Entry 6I84 (electron microscopy, 4.40 A resolution (low resolution: residue-level contacts below are approximate; hydrogen-bond / salt-bridge calls are withheld)); this record covers chains V and N of the 23 polymer chains in the assembly.

Chain V:
Molecule: Histone H2A type 1
Source organism: Xenopus laevis
UniProtKB: P06897 (H2A1_XENLA); residues 0-129 here correspond to UniProt positions 1-130 (UniProt number = residue number + 1)
Sequence (130 residues; row label = number of the first residue in the row; numbering starts at 0):
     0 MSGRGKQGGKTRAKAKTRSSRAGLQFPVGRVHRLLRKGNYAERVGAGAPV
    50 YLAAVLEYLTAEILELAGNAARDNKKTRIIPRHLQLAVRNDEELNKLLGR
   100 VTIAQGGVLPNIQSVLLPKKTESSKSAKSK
Not modelled in the structure: 0-13, 119-129
Differences from the reference sequence: conflict Arg99 (Gly100 in P06897), Ser123 (Ala124 in P06897)
Curated features (UniProtKB/Swiss-Prot):
  - modified residue: Ser1 (N-acetylserine), Lys5 (N6-(2-hydroxyisobutyryl)lysine), Lys9 (N6-(2-hydroxyisobutyryl)lysine), Lys36 (N6-(2-hydroxyisobutyryl)lysine), Lys74 (N6-(2-hydroxyisobutyryl)lysine), Lys75 (N6-(2-hydroxyisobutyryl)lysine), Lys95 (N6-(2-hydroxyisobutyryl)lysine), Gln104 (N5-methylglutamine), Lys118 (N6-(2-hydroxyisobutyryl)lysine)
  - cross-link (Glycyl lysine isopeptide (Lys-Gly)): Lys13 (interchain with G-Cter in ubiquitin), Lys15 (interchain with G-Cter in ubiquitin), Lys119 (interchain with G-Cter in ubiquitin)

Chain N:
Molecule: 160-nt DNA strand
Sequence (160 nucleotides; numbered -1 to 158; the number before each row is that of its first residue; numbers below 1 keep their minus sign (DT-1 is residue -1)):
    -1 TCCTGTTATTCCTATATCGATGTATATATCTGACACGTGCCTGGAGACTA
    49 GGGAGTAATCCCCTTGGCGGTTAAAACGCGGGGGACAGCGCGTACGTGCG
    99 TTTAAGCGGTGCTAGAGCTGTCTACGACCAATTGAGCGGCCTCGGCACCG
   149 GGATTCTGAT
Not modelled in the structure: -1 to 0

Chain V / chain N interface:
Pairs across the interface - 13 pairs, chain V then chain N:
  Lys15(V) - DA43(N)
  Arg17(V) - DA43(N)
  Arg17(V) - DG44(N)
  Arg20(V) - DG44(N)
  Val27(V) - DA43(N)
  Gly28(V) - DG42(N)
  Gly28(V) - DA43(N)
  Arg29(V) - DG42(N)
  Arg32(V) - DG41(N)
  Arg32(V) - DG42(N)
  Arg42(V) - DG51(N)
  Arg42(V) - DA52(N)
  Arg77(V) - DC32(N)
Also at the interface, not in a pair above, chain V (10 interface residues in all): Ala14
Also at the interface, not in a pair above, chain N (8 interface residues in all): DA31

Summary:
Chain V and chain N form an interface of 10 and 8 residues respectively.
Here chain V is Histone H2A type 1 (Xenopus laevis) and chain N is a 160-nt DNA strand. Entry 6I84 (Structure
of transcribing RNA polymerase II-nucleosome complex) was determined by electron microscopy.
